Entry 8OXS (X-ray diffraction, 1.60 A resolution); this record covers chains A and F of the 6 polymer chains in the assembly.

[Chain A]
Name: Cholera enterotoxin subunit A
From: Vibrio cholerae O1
UniProtKB: P01555 (CHTA_VIBCH); residues 1-240 here correspond to UniProt positions 19-258 (UniProt number = residue number + 18)
Chain sequence (240 residues; row label = number of the first residue in the row):
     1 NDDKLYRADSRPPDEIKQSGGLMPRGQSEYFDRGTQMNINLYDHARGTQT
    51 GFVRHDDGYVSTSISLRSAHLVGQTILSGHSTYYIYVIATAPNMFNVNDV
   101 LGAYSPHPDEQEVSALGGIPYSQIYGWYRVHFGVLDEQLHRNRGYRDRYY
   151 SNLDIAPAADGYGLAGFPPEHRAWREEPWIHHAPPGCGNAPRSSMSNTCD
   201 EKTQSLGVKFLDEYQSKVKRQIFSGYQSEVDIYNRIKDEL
Unresolved in the structure: 190-193, 236-240
Disulfide bonds: C187-C199
Differences from the reference sequence: engineered mutation E229 (Asp247 in P01555), V230 (Ile248 in P01555), I232 (Thr250 in P01555), Y233 (His251 in P01555)
Bound ions: Na+: N1, T90, Y150, L153
Swiss-Prot annotation at these positions:
  - active site: E112
  - binding site (NAD(+)): R7 to S10, M23 to R25

[Chain F]
Name: Cholera enterotoxin subunit B
From: Vibrio cholerae O1
UniProtKB: P01556 (CHTB_VIBCH); residues 1-103 here correspond to UniProt positions 22-124 (UniProt number = residue number + 21)
Chain sequence (103 residues; row label = number of the first residue in the row):
     1 TPQNITDLCAEYHNTQIHTLNDKIFSYTESLAGKREMAIITFKNGATFQV
    51 EVPGSQHIDSQKKAIERMKDTLRIAYLTEAKVEKLCVWNNKTPHAIAAIS
   101 MAN
Disulfide bonds: C9-C86
Differences from the reference sequence: engineered mutation H18 (Tyr39 in P01556), T47 (Ile68 in P01556)
Small-molecule neighbours: beta-D-galactopyranose (GAL): E51, Q56, H57, Q61, W88, N90, K91

[Chain A / chain F interface]
Contacting residue pairs (18):
  R148(A) with N103(F)
  Y149(A) with E79(F)
  N152(A) with K81(F)
  R220(A) with Y76(F), hydrogen bond (side chain-backbone); L77(F), hydrogen bond (side chain-backbone); E79(F)
  Q221(A) with T78(F)
  S224(A) with I74(F); L77(F); T78(F)
  Q227(A) with R73(F); I74(F)
  E229(A) with D70(F); R73(F), salt bridge
  D231(A) with K63(F), salt bridge
  I232(A) with E66(F)
  Y233(A) with K62(F); E66(F)

[Overview]
11 residues of chain A face 12 of chain F across their interface; the contacts include 2 hydrogen bonds and 2
salt bridges. Polar contacts include E229(A)-R73(F), D231(A)-K63(F) and R220(A)-Y76(F). Ligands of chain F:
beta-D-galactopyranose.
Chain A is Cholera enterotoxin subunit A and chain F is Cholera enterotoxin subunit B, both from Vibrio
cholerae O1; the structure, Cholera holotoxin variant (chimera with E. coli heat-labile enterotoxin, 4
C-terminal substitutions), was determined by X-ray diffraction.
